7ESL - chain A; structure by X-ray diffraction, 1.40 A resolution.

== Chain A ==
Name: L-rhamnose-alpha-1,4-D-glucuronate lyase
From: Fusarium oxysporum
Notes: EC 4.2.2.-; engineered mutation(s): N247A
Sequence (443 residues; numbered -1 to 441; the number before each row is that of its first residue; numbers below 1 keep their minus sign (Glu-1 is residue -1)):
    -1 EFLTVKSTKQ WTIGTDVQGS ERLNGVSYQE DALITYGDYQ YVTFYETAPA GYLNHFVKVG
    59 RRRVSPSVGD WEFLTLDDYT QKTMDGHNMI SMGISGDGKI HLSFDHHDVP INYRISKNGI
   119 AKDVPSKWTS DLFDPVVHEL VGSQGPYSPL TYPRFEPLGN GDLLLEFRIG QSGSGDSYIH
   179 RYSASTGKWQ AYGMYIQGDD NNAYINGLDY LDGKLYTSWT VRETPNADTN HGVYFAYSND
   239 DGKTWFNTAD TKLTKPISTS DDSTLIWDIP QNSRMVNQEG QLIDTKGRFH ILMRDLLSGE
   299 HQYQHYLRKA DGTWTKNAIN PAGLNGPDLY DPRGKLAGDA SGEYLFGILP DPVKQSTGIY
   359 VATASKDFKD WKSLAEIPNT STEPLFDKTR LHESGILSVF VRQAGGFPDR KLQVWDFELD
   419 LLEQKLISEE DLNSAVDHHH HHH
Unresolved in the structure: -1 to 0, 420-441
Bound ions: Na+: Gly171, Asp198, Glu221

== In short ==
Gly171, Asp198 and Glu221 coordinate Na+.
Chain A is L-rhamnose-alpha-1,4-D-glucuronate lyase (Fusarium oxysporum); the structure, Crystal structure of
a L-rhamnose-alpha-1,4-D-glucuronate lyase from Fusarium oxysporum 12S, N247A N-glycan free form, was
determined by X-ray diffraction together with 7ESK, 7ESM and 7ESN from the same study.
